Entry 7CD3 (X-ray diffraction, 2.10 A resolution); this record covers chains B and C of the 4 polymer chains in the assembly.

Chain B (and C):
Name: YabJ protein
From: Bacillus subtilis subsp. natto (strain BEST195)
Notes: chain C of this document is another copy of the same molecule, construct and numbering; everything in this record applies to it too
UniProtKB: D4G3D4 (D4G3D4_BACNB); residues 1-125 here = UniProt positions 1-125
Amino-acid sequence (125 residues; each row starts with the number of its first residue):
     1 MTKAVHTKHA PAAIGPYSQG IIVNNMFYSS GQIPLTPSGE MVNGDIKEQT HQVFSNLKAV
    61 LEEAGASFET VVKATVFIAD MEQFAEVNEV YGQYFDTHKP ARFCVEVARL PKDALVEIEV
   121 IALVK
Not modelled in the structure: 1-17, 125 (chain C: 1)
Construct notes: engineered mutation Phe103 (Ser in D4G3D4)

Chain B / chain C interface:
Pairs across the interface (26):
  Val23(B) with Ala101(C), hydrophobic
  Asn24(B) with Glu69(C); Val71(C); Val72(C); His98(C); Leu123(C)
  Met26(B) with Val72(C), hydrophobic; Leu123(C), hydrophobic
  Tyr28(B) with Val72(C); Ala101(C); Arg102(C)
  Glu69(B) with Asn24(C), hydrogen bond (backbone-side chain)
  Val71(B) with Asn24(C)
  Val72(B) with Asn24(C); Met26(C), hydrophobic
  His98(B) with Asn24(C), hydrogen bond
  Ala101(B) with Val23(C), hydrophobic; Tyr28(C)
  Arg102(B) with Tyr17(C); Tyr28(C); Ile121(C)
  Ile121(B) with Arg102(C)
  Leu123(B) with Asn24(C); Asn25(C); Met26(C), hydrophobic; Leu123(C), hydrophobic
Interface residues without a listed pair, chain B (14 interface residues in all): Asn25, Thr70
Interface residues without a listed pair, chain C (15 interface residues in all): Thr70

Overview:
14 residues of chain B face 15 of chain C across their interface; the contacts include 2 hydrogen bonds. Polar
pairs include Glu69(B)-Asn24(C) and His98(B)-Asn24(C).
Chain B and chain C are both YabJ protein (Bacillus subtilis subsp. natto (strain BEST195)); the structure,
Crystal structure of the S103F mutant of Bacillus subtilis (natto) YabJ protein, was determined by X-ray
diffraction (same publication as 7CD2, 7CD4 and 5Y6U).
